Entry 7Q21 (electron microscopy, 2.90 A resolution); this record covers chains B and b of the 26 polymer chains in the assembly.

== Chain B (and b) ==
Name: Cytochrome bc1 complex cytochrome b subunit
From: Corynebacterium glutamicum ATCC 13032
Notes: EC 7.1.1.8; chain b of this document is another copy of the same molecule, construct and numbering; everything in this record applies to it too
UniProtKB: Q79VE9 (QCRB_CORGL); residues 1-539 here = UniProt positions 1-539
Amino-acid sequence (539 residues; each row starts with the number of its first residue):
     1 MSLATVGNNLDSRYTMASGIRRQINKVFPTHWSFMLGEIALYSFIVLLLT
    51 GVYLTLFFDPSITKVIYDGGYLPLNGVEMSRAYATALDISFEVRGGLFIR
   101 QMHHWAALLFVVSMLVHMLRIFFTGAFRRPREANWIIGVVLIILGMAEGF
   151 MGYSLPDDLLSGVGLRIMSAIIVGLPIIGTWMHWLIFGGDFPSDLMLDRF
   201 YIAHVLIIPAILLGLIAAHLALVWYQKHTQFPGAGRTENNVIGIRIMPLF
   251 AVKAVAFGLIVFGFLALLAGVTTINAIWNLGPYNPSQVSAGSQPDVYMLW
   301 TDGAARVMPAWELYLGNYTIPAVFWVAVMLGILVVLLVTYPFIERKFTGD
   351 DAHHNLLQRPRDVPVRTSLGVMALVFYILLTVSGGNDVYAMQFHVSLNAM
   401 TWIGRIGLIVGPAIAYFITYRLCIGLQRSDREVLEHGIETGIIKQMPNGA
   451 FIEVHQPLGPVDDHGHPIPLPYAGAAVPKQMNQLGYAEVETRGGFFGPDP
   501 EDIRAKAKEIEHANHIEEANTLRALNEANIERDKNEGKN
Unresolved in the structure: 1, 536-539
Ion coordination: heme Fe site 1: His103, His204; heme Fe site 2: His117, His219
Small-molecule neighbours:
  - phosphatidic acid (7PH; (1R)-2-(dodecanoyloxy)-1-[(phosphonooxy)methyl]ethyl tetradecanoate), molecule 1: Met118, Leu119, Phe122, Met329, Leu336, Leu337, Tyr340, Ile343, Phe347, Leu369, Gly370, Ala373, Leu408, Ile409
  - phosphatidic acid (7PH), molecule 2: Val296, Leu299, Thr381, Val382, Gly385, Val388, Tyr389, Gln392, Phe393
  - 9XX ((2S)-1-(hexadecanoyloxy)propan-2-yl (10S)-10-methyloctadecanoate): Met308, Trp311, Glu312, Leu313, Trp325, Met329, Ile332, Leu333
  - 9YF ((2R)-2-(hexadecanoyloxy)-3-{[(S)-hydroxy{[(1R,2R,3R,4R,5R,6S)-2,3,4,5,6-pentahydroxycyclohexyl]oxy}phosphoryl]oxy}propyl (9S)-9-methyloctadecanoate), molecule 1: Glu92, Val93, Arg94
  - 9YF, molecule 2: Ser396, Asn398, Ala399, Trp402, Ile403, Ile406, Gly407, Val410, Ile414, Ile418
  - heme (HEM), molecule 1: Phe34, Met35, Leu36, Gly37, Glu38, Ala40, Leu41, Phe110, Met114, His117, Met118, Arg120, Ile121, Ala126, Arg131, Asn134, Trp135, Gly138, Val139, Leu141, Ile142, Ile216, His219, Leu220, Val223, His228, Thr229
  - heme (HEM), molecule 2: Phe44, Leu47, Leu48, Gly51, Val52, Leu54, Thr55, Phe58, Ile89, Arg100, His103, His104, Ala107, Phe110, Gly145, Glu148, Gly149, Gly152, Tyr153, Leu155, Pro156, Tyr201, His204, Val205, Pro209, Leu212, Asn275, Asp295, Tyr297
  - menaquinone-9 (MQ9), molecule 1: Phe28, Glu38, Leu41, Tyr42, Ile45, Leu48, Leu49, Leu213, Ile216, Ala217, Leu220, Ala221, Trp224, Phe250, Ala254, Val255, Gly258, Leu259, Phe262
  - menaquinone-9 (MQ9), molecule 2: Val46, Leu49, Thr50, Val52, Tyr53, Leu56, Phe98, Ile99, Met102, Phe262, Ala266
  - menaquinone-9 (MQ9), molecule 3: Ala147, Phe150, Met151, Met168, Ile186, Arg199, Phe200, Ala203
  - menaquinone-9 (MQ9), molecule 4: Phe150, Gly164, Ile167, Met168, Ile171, Pro294, Met298, Thr301, Asp302, Phe324, Ala327, Val328, Leu330, Gly331, Ile332, Val335, Leu336, Thr339, Ile343
  - menaquinone-9 (MQ9), molecule 5: Ala210, Ile211, Gly214, Leu215, Ala217, Ala218, Ala221
  - docosane (TWT): Trp300, Leu333, Leu337, Met372, Ala373, Phe376, Tyr377, Ile409, Pro412, Ala413
What the authors report for this chain:
  - contacts within the chain: Asp302-Arg306
  - binding site for heme: Asp295
  - binding site for menaquinone-9: Asp302
  - catalytic residues: Asp302, Arg306 (proposed by the authors, not directly observed)

== Interface between chain B and chain b ==
Residue-residue contacts (56):
  Ser12(B) - Arg129(b)
  Ser12(B) - His353(b)
  Arg13(B) - Arg129(b)
  Arg13(B) - Pro130(b)
  Arg13(B) - Glu132(b)  salt bridge
  Arg13(B) - Gln226(b)
  Tyr14(B) - Ala133(b)
  Tyr14(B) - Leu222(b)  hydrophobic
  Tyr14(B) - Tyr225(b)  hydrogen bond (backbone-side chain)
  Tyr14(B) - Gln226(b)
  Thr15(B) - Tyr225(b)  hydrogen bond (backbone-side chain)
  Thr55(B) - Ile202(b)
  Leu56(B) - Arg199(b)  hydrogen bond (backbone-side chain)
  Phe57(B) - Leu195(b)
  Phe57(B) - Arg199(b)
  Phe58(B) - Asp198(b)
  Asp59(B) - Pro60(b)
  Asp59(B) - Ser61(b)  hydrogen bond
  Asp59(B) - Asp198(b)
  Pro60(B) - Asp59(b)
  Pro60(B) - Asp198(b)
  Ser61(B) - Asp59(b)  hydrogen bond
  Ser61(B) - Ser61(b)
  Thr63(B) - Thr63(b)
  Thr63(B) - Val65(b)
  Thr63(B) - Arg81(b)
  Val65(B) - Thr63(b)
  Arg81(B) - Thr63(b)
  Arg81(B) - Asp194(b)
  Arg129(B) - Ser12(b)  hydrogen bond
  Arg129(B) - Arg13(b)
  Pro130(B) - Arg13(b)
  Glu132(B) - Arg13(b)  salt bridge
  Ala133(B) - Tyr14(b)
  Asp194(B) - Arg81(b)
  Leu195(B) - Leu56(b)
  Leu195(B) - Phe57(b)
  Asp198(B) - Phe58(b)
  Asp198(B) - Asp59(b)
  Asp198(B) - Pro60(b)
  Arg199(B) - Leu56(b)  hydrogen bond (side chain-backbone)
  Arg199(B) - Phe57(b)
  Tyr201(B) - Tyr201(b)  hydrophobic
  Tyr201(B) - Ile202(b)
  Ile202(B) - Thr55(b)
  Ile202(B) - Tyr201(b)
  Ile202(B) - Val205(b)  hydrophobic
  Val205(B) - Ile202(b)  hydrophobic
  Val205(B) - Leu206(b)
  Leu206(B) - Val205(b)
  Ile207(B) - Val52(b)  hydrophobic
  Leu222(B) - Tyr14(b)  hydrophobic
  Tyr225(B) - Tyr14(b)  hydrogen bond (side chain-backbone)
  Tyr225(B) - Thr15(b)  hydrogen bond (side chain-backbone)
  Gln226(B) - Arg13(b)  hydrogen bond (side chain-backbone)
  Gln226(B) - Tyr14(b)
Also at the interface, not in a pair above, chain B (34 interface residues in all): Asn9, Val52, Thr85, His353
Also at the interface, not in a pair above, chain b (33 interface residues in all): Met16, Ile207

== Summary ==
The interface between chain B and chain b involves 34 residues on one side and 33 on the other, with 10
hydrogen bonds and 2 salt bridges. Polar contacts include Arg13(B)-Glu132(b), Tyr14(B)-Tyr225(b) and
Thr15(B)-Tyr225(b). From the paper: catalytic residues Asp302(B) and Arg306(B); a binding site for heme at
Asp295(B).
Both chains are Cytochrome bc1 complex cytochrome b subunit (Corynebacterium glutamicum ATCC 13032). Entry
7Q21 (III2-IV2 respiratory supercomplex from Corynebacterium glutamicum) was determined by electron
microscopy.
